PDB entry 3G8X | X-ray diffraction, 2.05 A resolution | chains B and C of the 4 polymer chains in the assembly

# Chain B
Molecule: Glucocorticoid receptor
Organism: Rattus norvegicus
UniProtKB: P06536 (GCR_RAT); residues 440-525 here = UniProt positions 440-525
Chain sequence (90 residues; each row starts with the number of its first residue):
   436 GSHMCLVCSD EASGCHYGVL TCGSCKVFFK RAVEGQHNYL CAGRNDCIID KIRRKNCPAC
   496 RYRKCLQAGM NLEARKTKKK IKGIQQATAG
Disordered / not traced: 436-438, 514-525
Differences from the reference sequence: expression tag (436-439)
Bound ions: Zn2+ site 1: Cys-440, Cys-443, Cys-457, Cys-460; Zn2+ site 2: Cys-476, Cys-482, Cys-492, Cys-495
From the paper describing this entry:
  - mutagenesis - R510A, K514A: decreased binding to DNA
  - mutagenesis - K514A: unchanged signaling
  - mutagenesis - H472A, R510A: increased signaling
  - mutagenesis - H472R: decreased signaling
  - mutagenesis - G470A, N473A: decreased signaling in response to Pal
  - mutagenesis - G470A: decreased signaling in response to Tat

# Chain C
Molecule: 16-nt DNA strand
Sequence (16 nucleotides; each row starts with the number of its first residue):
     1 AAGAACATTG GGTTCC

# Interface between chain B and chain C
Contacting residue pairs (13):
  Asp-445(B) / DT13(C)  phosphate contact
  Glu-446(B) / DT13(C)  phosphate contact
  Gly-458(B) / DT13(C)  base contact
  Ser-459(B) / DG12(C)  sugar contact
  Ser-459(B) / DT13(C)  phosphate contact
  Val-462(B) / DT13(C)  base contact
  Arg-466(B) / DG11(C)  hydrogen bond to the base
  Arg-466(B) / DG12(C)  hydrogen bond to the base
  Tyr-474(B) / DG11(C)  hydrogen bond to the phosphate
  Arg-489(B) / DG12(C)  salt bridge to the phosphate
  Lys-490(B) / DG11(C)  sugar contact
  Pro-493(B) / DG11(C)  phosphate contact
  Arg-496(B) / DG12(C)  salt bridge to the phosphate
Other interface residues (no listed pair), chain B (13 interface residues in all): Lys-461, Phe-463
Other interface residues (no listed pair), chain C (4 interface residues in all): DT14

# Summary
13 residues of chain B face 4 of chain C across their interface; the contacts include 3 hydrogen bonds and 2
salt bridges. Polar contacts include Arg-466(B)/DG11(C), Arg-466(B)/DG12(C) and Tyr-474(B)/DG11(C). From the
paper: R510A and K514A of chain B reduce binding to DNA; H472A and R510A of chain B increase signaling; 6
substitutions were tested in all.
Here chain B is Glucocorticoid receptor (Rattus norvegicus) and chain C is a 16-nt DNA strand. Entry 3G8X (GR
DNA binding domain:GilZ 16bp complex-65) was determined by X-ray diffraction, deposited together with 3FYL,
3G6P, 3G6Q, 3G6R, 3G6T, 3G6U and 8 further entries.
